PDB entry 9FFR | electron microscopy, 3.10 A resolution | chains B and F of the 6 polymer chains in the assembly

# Chain B
Name: Gamma-aminobutyric acid receptor subunit beta-3
From: Homo sapiens
Reference sequence: P28472 (GBRB3_HUMAN); residues 1-448 here correspond to UniProt positions 26-473 (UniProt number = residue number + 25)
Amino-acid sequence (395 residues; each row starts with the number of its first residue; note: 107 numbers in that range are skipped by the numbering (no residue carries them; nothing is unmodelled there); numbers below 1 keep their minus sign (Met-53 is residue -53)):
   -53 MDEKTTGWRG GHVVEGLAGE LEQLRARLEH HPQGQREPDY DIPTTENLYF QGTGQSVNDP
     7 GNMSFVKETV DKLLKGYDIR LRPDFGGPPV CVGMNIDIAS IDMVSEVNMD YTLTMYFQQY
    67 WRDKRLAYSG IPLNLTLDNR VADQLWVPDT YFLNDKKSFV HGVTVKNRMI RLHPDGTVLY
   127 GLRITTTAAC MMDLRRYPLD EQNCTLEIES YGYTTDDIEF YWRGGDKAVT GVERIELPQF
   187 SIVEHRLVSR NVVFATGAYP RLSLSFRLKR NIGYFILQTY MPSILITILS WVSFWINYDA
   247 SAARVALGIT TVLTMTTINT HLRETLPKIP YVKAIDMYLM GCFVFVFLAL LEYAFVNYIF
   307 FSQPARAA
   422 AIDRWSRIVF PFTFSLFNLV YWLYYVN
Disordered / not traced: -53 to 7, 448
Sequence notes: initiating methionine (-53); expression tag (-52 to 0); linker (308-314)
Disulfide bonds: Cys136-Cys150
Glycans and other covalent adducts: N-acetylglucosamine (NAG) linked to Asn80; glycan linked to Asn149
Residues lining bound ligands: gamma-amino-butanoic acid (ABU): Tyr97, Glu155, Ser156, Tyr157, Phe200, Thr202, Tyr205
Swiss-Prot annotation at these positions:
  - binding site (benzamidine): Asp95 to Tyr97, Glu155 to Tyr157, Phe200
  - binding site (4-aminobutanoate): Tyr97, Glu155, Tyr157, Thr202
  - binding site (histamine): Tyr97, Ser156, Tyr157, Thr202
  - glycosylation (N-linked (GlcNAc...) asparagine): Asn8, Asn80, Asn149

# Chain F
Name: Megabody25, Outer membrane protein
From: Lama glama
Reference sequence: B5Z8H1 (B5Z8H1_HELPG); the construct has insertions or renumbered stretches relative to UniProt, so the offset changes along the chain: 14-234 = UniProt 226-446; 235-403 = UniProt 53-221
Amino-acid sequence (522 residues; numbered 2 to 523; the number before each row is that of its first residue):
     2 QVQLVESGGG LVQTKTTTSV IDTTNDAQNL LTQAQTIVNT LKDYCPILIA KSSSSNGGTN
    62 NANTPSWQTA GGGKNSCATF GAEFSAASDM INNAQKIVQE TQQLSANQPK NITQPHNLNL
   122 NSPSSLTALA QKMLKNAQSQ AEILKLANQV ESDFNKLSSG HLKDYIGKCD ASAISSANMT
   182 MQNQKNNWGN GCAGVEETQS LLKTSAADFN NQTPQINQAQ NLANTLIQEL GNNTYEQLSR
   242 LLTNDNGTNS KTSAQAINQA VNNLNERAKT LAGGTTNSPA YQATLLALRS VLGLWNSMGY
   302 AVICGGYTKS PGENNQKDFH YTDENGNGTT INCGGSTNSN GTHSYNGTNT LKADKNVSLS
   362 IEQYEKIHEA YQILSKALKQ AGLAPLNSKG EKLEAHVTTS KYGSLRLSCA ASGHTFNYPI
   422 MGWFRQAPGK EREFVGAISW SGGSTSYADS VKDRFTISRD NAKNTVYLEM NNLKPEDTAV
   482 YYCAAKGRYS GGLYYPTNYD YWGQGTQVTV SSHHHHHHEP EA
Disordered / not traced: 10-405, 511-523
Disulfide bonds: Cys410-Cys484

# Chain B / chain F interface
Pairs across the interface (6; chain B residue first):
  Lys173(B) with Asp450(F), salt bridge
  Glu179(B) with Ile421(F); Leu494(F)
  Arg180(B) with Gly492(F), hydrogen bond (side chain-backbone)
  Glu182(B) with Pro420(F); Arg489(F), salt bridge
Interface residues without a listed pair, chain F (8 interface residues in all): Ser440, Ser447

# Overview
Chain B and chain F form an interface of 4 and 8 residues respectively, with 1 hydrogen bond and 2 salt
bridges. Polar contacts include Lys173(B)-Asp450(F), Glu182(B)-Arg489(F) and Arg180(B)-Gly492(F). Chain B
binds gamma-amino-butanoic acid. Covalently linked N-acetylglucosamine: at Asn80(B).
Here chain B is Gamma-aminobutyric acid receptor subunit beta-3 (Homo sapiens) and chain F is Megabody25,
Outer membrane protein (Lama glama). Entry 9FFR (Cryo-EM structure of the alpha1beta3 GABA(A) receptor in
complex with GABA and Mb25 in the short-lived ...) was determined by electron microscopy.
